1JCG - chain A; structure by X-ray diffraction, 3.10 A resolution.

Chain A:
Molecule: Rod shape-determining protein mreb
Organism: Thermotoga maritima
UniProt: Q9WZ57 (Q9WZ57_THEMA); numbering as in UniProt (aligned over 1-336)
Amino-acid sequence (344 residues; numbered 1 to 344; the number before each row is that of its first residue):
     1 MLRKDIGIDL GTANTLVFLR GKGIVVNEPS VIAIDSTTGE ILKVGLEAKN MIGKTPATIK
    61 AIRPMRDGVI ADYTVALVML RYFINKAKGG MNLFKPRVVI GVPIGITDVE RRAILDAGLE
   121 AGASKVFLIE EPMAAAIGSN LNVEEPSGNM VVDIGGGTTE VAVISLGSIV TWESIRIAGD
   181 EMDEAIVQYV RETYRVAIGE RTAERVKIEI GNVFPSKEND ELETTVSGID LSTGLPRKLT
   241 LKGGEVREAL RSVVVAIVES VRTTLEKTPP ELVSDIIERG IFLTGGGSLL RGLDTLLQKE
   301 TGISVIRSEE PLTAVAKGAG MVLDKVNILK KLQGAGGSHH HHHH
Not modelled in the structure: 336-344
Differences from the reference sequence: expression tag (337-344)
Small-molecule neighbours:
  - AMP-PNP (ANP; phosphoaminophosphonic acid-adenylate ester): D9, G11, T12, A13, N14, G68, E131, D153, I154, G155, G156, G157, T158, G179, D180, E204, K207, I208, G285, G286, G287, L289, L290, L312
  - Mg2+ (MG): D9, E131, D153, V315

In short:
Bound to chain A: Mg2+ and AMP-PNP.
Chain A is Rod shape-determining protein mreb (Thermotoga maritima); the structure, Mreb from thermotoga
maritima, amppnp, was determined by X-ray diffraction (same publication as 1JCE).
